5LMU - chains A and D of the 24 polymer chains in the assembly; structure by electron microscopy, 4.00 A resolution.

== Chain A ==
Molecule: 16S ribosomal RNA
Organism: Thermus thermophilus HB8
Sequence (1522 nucleotides; each row starts with the number of its first residue; note: 44 numbers in that range are skipped by the numbering (no residue carries them; nothing is unmodelled there); a row labelled like 189A-189L holds insertion residues (189A, then the next letters in order); numbering starts at 0):
     0 UUUGUUGGAG AGUUUGAUCC UGGCUCAGGG UGAACGCUGG CGGCGUGCCU AAGACAUGCA
    60 AGUCGUGCGG GCCG
    76 CGGGGUUUU
    88 ACUCCG
    96 UGGUCAGCGG CGGACGGGUG AGUAACGCGU GGGU
  129A G
   130 ACCUACCCGG AAGAGGGGGA CAACCCGGGG AAACUCGGGC UAAUCCCCCA UGUGGACCCG
189A-189L CCCCUUGGGGUG
   190 UGUCCAAAGG GCUUU
   216 GCCCGCUUCC GGAUGGGCCC GCGUCCCAUC AGCUAGUUGG UGGGGUAAUG GCCCACCAAG
   276 GCGACGACGG GUAGCCGGUC UGAGAGGAUG GCCGGCCACA GGGGCACUGA GACACGGGCC
   336 CCACUCCUAC GGGAGGCAGC AGUUAGGAAU CUUCCGCAAU GGGCGCAAGC CUGACGGAGC
   396 GACGCCGCUU GGAGGAAGAA GCCCUUCGGG GUGUAAACUC CUGA
   441 ACCCGGGACG AAACCCCC
   460 GA
   470 CGAGGGGA
   479 CUGACGGUAC CGGGGUAA
   498 UAGCGCCGGC CAACUCCGUG CCAGCAGCCG CGGUAAUACG GAGGGCGCGA GCGUUACCCG
   558 GAUUCACUGG GCGUAAAGGG CGUGUAGGCG GCCUGGGGCG UCCCAUGUGA AAGACCACGG
   618 CUCAACCGUG GGGGAGCGUG GGAUACGCUC AGGCUAGACG GUGGGAGAGG GUGGUGGAAU
   678 UCCCGGAGUA GCGGUGAAAU GCGCAGAUAC CGGGAGGAAC GCCGAUGGCG AAGGCAGCCA
   738 CCUGGUCCAC CCGUGACGCU GAGGCGCGAA AGCGUGGGGA GCAAACCGGA UUAGAUACCC
   798 GGGUAGUCCA CGCCCUAAAC GAUGCGCGCU AGGUCUCUGG GUCU
   848 CCUGGGGGCC GAAGCUAACG CGUUAAGCGC GCCGCCUGGG GAGUACGGCC GCAAGGCUGA
   908 AACUCAAAGG AAUUGACGGG GGCCCGCACA AGCGGUGGAG CAUGUGGUUU AAUUCGAAGC
   968 AACGCGAAGA ACCUUACCAG GCCUUGACAU GCUA
 1001A G
  1002 GGAACCCGGG UGAAAGCCUG GGGUGCCCC
1030A-1030D GCGA
  1031 GGGGAGCCCU AGCACAGGUG CUGCAUGGCC GUCGUCAGCU CGUGCCGUGA GGUGUUGGGU
  1091 UAAGUCCCGC AACGAGCGCA ACCCCCGCCG UUAGUUGCCA GCGGUUCGGC CGGGCACUCU
  1151 AACGGGACUG CCCGCG
  1168 AAAGCGGGAG GAAGGAGGGG ACGACGUCUG GUCAGCAUGG CCCUUACGGC CUGGGCGACA
  1228 CACGUGCUAC AAUGCCCACU ACAAAGCGAU GCCACCCGGC AACGGGGAGC UAAUCGCAAA
  1288 AAGGUGGGCC CAGUUCGGAU UGGGGUCUGC AACCCGACCC CAUGAAGCCG GAAUCGCUAG
  1348 UAAUCGCGGA UCAGCC
 1363A A
  1364 UGCCGCGGUG AAUACGUUCC CGGGCCUUGU ACACACCGCC CGUCACGCCA UGGGAGCGGG
  1424 CUCUACCCGA AGUCGCCGG
1442A-1442B GA
  1443 GCCUA
  1452 C
  1456 GGGCAGGCGC CGAGGGUAGG GCCCGUGACU GGGGCGAAGU CGUAACAAGG UAGCUGUACC
  1516 GGAAGGUGCG GCUGGAUCAC CUCCUUUCU
Not modelled in the structure: 0-4, 1543-1544
Reported in the primary citation:
  - binding site for mRNA: G926, C1400, C1403, U1498

== Chain D ==
Protein: 30S ribosomal protein S4
Organism: Thermus thermophilus HB8
Reference sequence: P80373 (RS4_THET8); numbering as in UniProt (aligned over 1-209)
Amino-acid sequence (209 residues; each row starts with the number of its first residue):
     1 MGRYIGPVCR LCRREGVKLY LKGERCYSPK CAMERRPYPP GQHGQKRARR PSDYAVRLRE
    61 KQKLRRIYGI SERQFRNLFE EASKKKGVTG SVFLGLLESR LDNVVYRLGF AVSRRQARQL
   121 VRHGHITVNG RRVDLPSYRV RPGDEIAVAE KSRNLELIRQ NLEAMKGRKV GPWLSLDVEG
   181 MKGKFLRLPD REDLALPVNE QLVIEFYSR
Not modelled in the structure: 1
Curated features (UniProtKB/Swiss-Prot):
  - binding site (Zn(2+)): Cys9, Cys12, Cys26, Cys31

== Interface between chain A and chain D ==
Residue-residue contacts (118; chain A residue first):
  G7(A) - Ser208(D)  phosphate contact
  A8(A) - Glu205(D)  hydrogen bond to the base
  A8(A) - Phe206(D)  base contact
  A8(A) - Ser208(D)  base contact
  A8(A) - Arg209(D)  hydrogen bond to the base
  A26(A) - Arg209(D)  base contact
  G27(A) - Arg209(D)  sugar contact
  G28(A) - Arg76(D)  salt bridge to the phosphate
  C400(A) - Arg73(D)  salt bridge to the phosphate
  C401(A) - Arg73(D)  salt bridge to the phosphate
  C401(A) - Asn77(D)  hydrogen bond to the phosphate
  G402(A) - Gln74(D)  hydrogen bond to the phosphate
  G402(A) - Leu135(D)  sugar contact
  C403(A) - Gln74(D)  hydrogen bond to the phosphate
  C403(A) - Arg118(D)  salt bridge to the phosphate
  C403(A) - Arg122(D)  hydrogen bond to the sugar
  C403(A) - Pro136(D)  sugar contact
  C403(A) - Ser137(D)  hydrogen bond to the phosphate
  U404(A) - Arg3(D)  salt bridge to the phosphate
  U404(A) - Arg118(D)  salt bridge to the phosphate
  U404(A) - Arg122(D)  sugar contact
  U405(A) - Gly2(D)  base contact
  U405(A) - Ile5(D)  phosphate contact
  G406(A) - Ile5(D)  phosphate contact
  G406(A) - Gln119(D)  hydrogen bond to the base
  G407(A) - Ile5(D)  phosphate contact
  G407(A) - Arg115(D)  salt bridge to the phosphate
  G407(A) - Gln116(D)  sugar contact
  G407(A) - Gln119(D)  sugar contact
  A408(A) - Leu21(D)  phosphate contact
  A408(A) - Lys22(D)  phosphate contact
  A408(A) - Ser113(D)  hydrogen bond to the phosphate
  A408(A) - Arg115(D)  phosphate contact
  A408(A) - Gln116(D)  sugar contact
  G409(A) - Lys22(D)  phosphate contact
  G409(A) - Glu24(D)  phosphate contact
  G409(A) - Arg25(D)  phosphate contact
  G410(A) - Lys22(D)  hydrogen bond to the base
  G410(A) - Arg25(D)  salt bridge to the phosphate
  G410(A) - Lys30(D)  salt bridge to the phosphate
  A411(A) - Arg25(D)  salt bridge to the phosphate
  A411(A) - Lys30(D)  salt bridge to the phosphate
  A412(A) - Arg35(D)  hydrogen bond to the base
  G413(A) - Arg35(D)  hydrogen bond to the base
  G413(A) - Arg36(D)  hydrogen bond to the base
  C419(A) - Gln42(D)  hydrogen bond to the sugar
  G425(A) - Gln45(D)  hydrogen bond to the sugar
  G426(A) - Tyr38(D)  hydrogen bond to the phosphate
  G426(A) - Gly41(D)  hydrogen bond to the phosphate
  G426(A) - Gln42(D)  hydrogen bond to the sugar
  U427(A) - Arg13(D)  salt bridge to the phosphate
  U427(A) - Arg36(D)  salt bridge to the phosphate
  U427(A) - Pro40(D)  phosphate contact
  U427(A) - Gly41(D)  hydrogen bond to the phosphate
  G428(A) - Pro7(D)  phosphate contact
  G428(A) - Arg10(D)  salt bridge to the phosphate
  G428(A) - Arg13(D)  phosphate contact
  G428(A) - Arg36(D)  phosphate contact
  U429(A) - Arg13(D)  salt bridge to the phosphate
  U429(A) - Lys22(D)  hydrogen bond to the phosphate
  U429(A) - Arg25(D)  base contact
  U429(A) - Ala32(D)  phosphate contact
  U429(A) - Arg36(D)  salt bridge to the phosphate
  A430(A) - Pro7(D)  phosphate contact
  A430(A) - Val8(D)  hydrogen bond to the phosphate
  A430(A) - Cys9(D)  hydrogen bond to the phosphate
  A430(A) - Arg10(D)  phosphate contact
  A430(A) - Lys22(D)  salt bridge to the phosphate
  C436(A) - Leu157(D)  sugar contact
  U437(A) - Gln119(D)  sugar contact
  U437(A) - His123(D)  sugar contact
  U437(A) - His125(D)  hydrogen bond to the phosphate
  U437(A) - Leu155(D)  sugar contact
  G438(A) - His123(D)  sugar contact
  G438(A) - His125(D)  phosphate contact
  C489(A) - Arg132(D)  salt bridge to the phosphate
  G490(A) - Arg132(D)  salt bridge to the phosphate
  G491(A) - Lys151(D)  salt bridge to the phosphate
  A495(A) - Gln119(D)  base contact
  C508(A) - Tyr54(D)  sugar contact
  C508(A) - Arg209(D)  salt bridge to the phosphate
  A509(A) - Ser52(D)  hydrogen bond to the phosphate
  A509(A) - Ala55(D)  sugar contact
  C511(A) - His43(D)  base contact
  U512(A) - Gln42(D)  sugar contact
  U512(A) - His43(D)  hydrogen bond to the sugar
  G540(A) - Gln42(D)  hydrogen bond to the base
  G541(A) - Gly41(D)  hydrogen bond to the sugar
  G541(A) - Gln42(D)  sugar contact
  G542(A) - Arg10(D)  salt bridge to the phosphate
  G542(A) - Arg14(D)  hydrogen bond to the phosphate
  G542(A) - Pro40(D)  sugar contact
  C543(A) - Arg10(D)  salt bridge to the phosphate
  C543(A) - Arg14(D)  salt bridge to the phosphate
  C543(A) - Pro40(D)  phosphate contact
  C543(A) - Arg59(D)  phosphate contact
  G544(A) - Arg59(D)  salt bridge to the phosphate
  G544(A) - Gln62(D)  hydrogen bond to the phosphate
  G544(A) - Arg66(D)  salt bridge to the phosphate
  C545(A) - Lys61(D)  salt bridge to the phosphate
  C545(A) - Gln62(D)  hydrogen bond to the phosphate
  C545(A) - Arg65(D)  salt bridge to the phosphate
  C545(A) - Glu72(D)  phosphate contact
  G546(A) - Tyr4(D)  base contact
  G546(A) - Ser71(D)  phosphate contact
  G546(A) - Glu72(D)  hydrogen bond to the phosphate
  G546(A) - Arg73(D)  hydrogen bond to the phosphate
  A547(A) - Gly2(D)  hydrogen bond to the phosphate
  C612(A) - Lys84(D)  phosphate contact
  C613(A) - Lys84(D)  phosphate contact
  G616(A) - Arg141(D)  salt bridge to the phosphate
  U619(A) - Arg132(D)  base contact
  U619(A) - Val133(D)  base contact
  U619(A) - Asp134(D)  hydrogen bond to the base
  U619(A) - Leu135(D)  base contact
  U619(A) - Tyr138(D)  sugar contact
  C620(A) - Leu135(D)  base contact
  C620(A) - Tyr138(D)  sugar contact
Interface residues without a listed pair, chain A (53 interface residues in all): A439, A614, A621
Interface residues without a listed pair, chain D (66 interface residues in all): Gly6, Leu58, Lys85, Arg139

== Summary ==
The interface between chain A and chain D involves 53 residues on one side and 66 on the other; the contacts
include 34 hydrogen bonds and 29 salt bridges. Polar contacts include A8(A)-Glu205(D), A8(A)-Arg209(D) and
G406(A)-Gln119(D). From the paper: a binding site for mRNA at G926(A), C1400(A) and C1403(A) among others.
Here chain A is 16S ribosomal RNA and chain D is 30S ribosomal protein S4, both from Thermus thermophilus HB8.
Entry 5LMU (Structure of bacterial 30S-IF3-mRNA-tRNA translation pre-initiation complex, closed form
(state-4)) was determined by electron microscopy (same publication as 5LMN, 5LMO, 5LMP, 5LMQ, 5LMR, 5LMS, 5LMT
and 5LMV).
